PDB entry 8GLF | X-ray diffraction, 2.00 A resolution | chains A and B

[Chain A]
Protein: T-cell surface glycoprotein CD1b
Source organism: Homo sapiens
UniProtKB: P29016 (CD1B_HUMAN); residues 2-278 here correspond to UniProt positions 20-296 (UniProt number = residue number + 18)
Amino-acid sequence (300 residues; row label = number of the first residue in the row):
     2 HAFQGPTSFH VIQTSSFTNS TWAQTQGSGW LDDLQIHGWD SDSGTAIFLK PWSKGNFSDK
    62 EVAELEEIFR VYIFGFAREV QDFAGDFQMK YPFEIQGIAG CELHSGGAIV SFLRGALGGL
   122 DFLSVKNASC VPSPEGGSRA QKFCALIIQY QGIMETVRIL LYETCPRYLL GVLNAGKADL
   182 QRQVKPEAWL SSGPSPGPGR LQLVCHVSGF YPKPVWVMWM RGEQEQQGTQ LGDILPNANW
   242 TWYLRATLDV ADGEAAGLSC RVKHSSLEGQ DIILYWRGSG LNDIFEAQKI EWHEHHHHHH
Disordered / not traced: 2-3, 284-301
Differences from the reference sequence: expression tag (279-301)
Disulfides: Cys102-Cys166, Cys131-Cys145, Cys206-Cys261
Covalently attached groups: N-acetylglucosamine (NAG) linked to Asn20; glycan linked to Asn57
Residues lining bound ligands:
  - 3LY ([(Z,2R,3S)-2-(hexadecanoylamino)-3-oxidanyl-octadec-4-enyl] 2-(trimethyl-$l4-azanyl)ethyl hydrogen phosphate): Phe10, Val12, Leu66, Ile69, Phe70, Val72, Tyr73, Gly76, Phe77, Arg79, Ala100, Leu114, Val126, Phe144, Ile148, Tyr151, Gln152, Gly153, Ile154, Met155, Thr157, Val158, Leu161, Leu162, Thr165, Cys166, Tyr169
  - tetracosyl palmitate (6UL): Val12, Ile13, Gln14, Gly28, Ser29, His38, Trp40, Ala47, Phe49, Val63, Leu66, Glu67, Phe70, Tyr73, Ile74, Phe77, Ile96, Gln97, Gly98, Ile99, Ala100, Leu114, Arg115, Gly116, Ala117, Leu118, Phe123, Leu124, Phe144, Tyr169
UniProt features mapped onto this chain:
  - glycosylation (N-linked (GlcNAc...) asparagine): Asn20, Asn57, Asn128, Asn240
Reported in the primary citation:
  - binding site for 3LY: Gln152

[Chain B]
Protein: Beta-2-microglobulin
Source organism: Homo sapiens
UniProtKB: P61769 (B2MG_HUMAN); residues 3-101 here correspond to UniProt positions 21-119 (UniProt number = residue number + 18)
Amino-acid sequence (101 residues; each row starts with the number of its first residue):
     1 PKIQRTPKIQ VYSRHPAENG KSNFLNCYVS GFHPSDIEVD LLKNGERIEK VEHSDLSFSK
    61 DWSFYLLYYT EFTPTEKDEY ACRVNHVTLS QPKIVKWDRD M
Disordered / not traced: 101
Differences from the reference sequence: expression tag (1-2)
Disulfides: Cys27-Cys82
UniProt features mapped onto this chain:
  - modified residue: Gln4 (Pyrrolidone carboxylic acid)
  - glycosylation: Ile3 (N-linked (Glc) (glycation) isoleucine), Lys21 (N-linked (Glc) (glycation) lysine), Lys43 (N-linked (Glc) (glycation) lysine), Lys50 (N-linked (Glc) (glycation) lysine), Lys60 (N-linked (Glc) (glycation) lysine), Lys93 (N-linked (Glc) (glycation) lysine), Lys96 (N-linked (Glc) (glycation) lysine)

[Interface between chain A and chain B]
Pairs across the interface (53):
  Ile13(A) - Leu56(B)
  Ile13(A) - Ser57(B)
  Ile13(A) - Phe58(B)  hydrophobic
  Gln14(A) - Phe58(B)
  Thr15(A) - Leu56(B)
  Thr15(A) - Phe58(B)
  Thr15(A) - Phe64(B)
  Ser17(A) - Ser35(B)
  Gln27(A) - Leu56(B)
  Ser29(A) - Leu56(B)
  Trp31(A) - Leu56(B)
  Trp31(A) - Ser57(B)
  Gln36(A) - Asp55(B)  hydrogen bond
  Glu95(A) - His33(B)
  Glu95(A) - Pro34(B)
  Glu95(A) - Ser35(B)  hydrogen bond
  Glu95(A) - Phe64(B)
  Gln97(A) - His33(B)  hydrogen bond
  Gln97(A) - Phe58(B)
  Gln97(A) - Trp62(B)  hydrogen bond (side chain-backbone)
  Gln97(A) - Phe64(B)
  Gly98(A) - Phe58(B)
  Ile99(A) - Trp62(B)  hydrophobic
  Arg115(A) - Trp62(B)
  Ala117(A) - Trp62(B)  hydrophobic
  Gly119(A) - Pro1(B)
  Gly119(A) - His33(B)
  Gly120(A) - Arg5(B)  hydrogen bond (backbone-side chain)
  Gly120(A) - His33(B)
  Gly120(A) - Asp61(B)
  Gly120(A) - Trp62(B)
  Leu121(A) - Pro1(B)
  Asp122(A) - Trp62(B)  hydrogen bond
  Glu188(A) - Arg14(B)  salt bridge
  Glu188(A) - His15(B)  salt bridge
  Glu188(A) - Pro16(B)
  Trp190(A) - Pro16(B)
  Ser209(A) - Arg14(B)  hydrogen bond (side chain-backbone)
  Gly210(A) - Arg14(B)
  Asp234(A) - Lys8(B)  salt bridge
  Leu236(A) - Gln10(B)
  Leu236(A) - Tyr12(B)
  Leu236(A) - Tyr28(B)  hydrophobic
  Pro237(A) - Tyr12(B)  hydrogen bond (backbone-side chain)
  Pro237(A) - Tyr28(B)
  Pro237(A) - Leu67(B)
  Asn238(A) - Tyr12(B)
  Asn238(A) - Arg14(B)
  Asn238(A) - Asn26(B)  hydrogen bond
  Asn238(A) - Leu67(B)
  Ala239(A) - Leu67(B)
  Ala239(A) - Tyr69(B)  hydrophobic
  Tyr244(A) - Tyr12(B)  hydrophobic
Other interface residues (no listed pair), chain A (34 interface residues in all): Gly39, Gly116, Leu118, Arg140, Ser193, Thr242
Other interface residues (no listed pair), chain B (23 interface residues in all): Asp100

[In short]
The interface between chain A and chain B involves 34 residues on one side and 23 on the other; the contacts
include 9 hydrogen bonds and 3 salt bridges. Among the polar pairs are Glu188(A)-Arg14(B), Glu188(A)-His15(B)
and Asp234(A)-Lys8(B). Ligands of chain A: compound 3LY and tetracosyl palmitate. The paper reports a binding
site for 3LY at Gln152(A).
Chain A is T-cell surface glycoprotein CD1b and chain B is Beta-2-microglobulin, both from Homo sapiens; the
structure, Crystal Structure of Human CD1b in Complex with Sphingomyelin C34:2, was determined by X-ray
diffraction (same publication as 8GLE, 8GLG, 8GLH and 8GLI).
